7XRL - chains B and D of the 6 polymer chains in the assembly; structure by X-ray diffraction, 1.75 A resolution.

== Chain B ==
Molecule: Diol dehydrase beta subunit
Organism: Klebsiella oxytoca
Notes: EC 4.2.1.28
UniProt: Q59471 (Q59471_KLEOX); residue numbers follow UniProt; this construct covers 46-224
Amino-acid sequence (200 residues; row label = number of the first residue in the row):
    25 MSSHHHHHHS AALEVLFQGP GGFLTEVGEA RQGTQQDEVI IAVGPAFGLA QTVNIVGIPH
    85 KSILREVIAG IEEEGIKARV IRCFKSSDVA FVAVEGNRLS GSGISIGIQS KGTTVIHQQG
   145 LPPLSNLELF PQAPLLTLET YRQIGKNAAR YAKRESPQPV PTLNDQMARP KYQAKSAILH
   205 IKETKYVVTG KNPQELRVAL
Not modelled in the structure: 25-45
Construct notes: expression tag (25-45)
Small-molecule neighbours: cobalamin (B12): Asp112, Val113, Ala114, Lys135, Thr137, Leu148, Asn150, Leu153, Phe154, Pro155, Gln156, Ala157, Pro158, Arg193, Tyr196, Gln197, Ser200

== Chain D ==
Molecule: Diol dehydrase alpha subunit
Organism: Klebsiella oxytoca
Notes: EC 4.2.1.28
UniProt: Q59470 (Q59470_KLEOX); residues 1-554 here = UniProt positions 1-554
Amino-acid sequence (554 residues; numbered 1 to 554; the number before each row is that of its first residue):
     1 MRSKRFEALA KRPVNQDGFV KEWIEEGFIA MESPNDPKPS IKIVNGAVTE LDGKPVSDFD
    61 LIDHFIARYG INLNRAEEVM AMDSVKLANM LCDPNVKRSE IVPLTTAMTP AKIVEVVSHM
   121 NVVEMMMAMQ KMRARRTPSQ QAHVTNVKDN PVQIAADAAE GAWRGFDEQE TTVAVARYAP
   181 FNAIALLVGS QVGRPGVLTQ CSLEEATELK LGMLGHTCYA ETISVYGTEP VFTDGDDTPW
   241 SKGFLASSYA SRGLKMRFTS GSGSEVQMGY AEGKSMLYLE ARCIYITKAA GVQGLQNGSV
   301 SCIGVPSAVP SGIRAVLAEN LICSSLDLEC ASSNDQTFTH SDMRRTARLL MQFLPGTDFI
   361 SSGYSAVPNY DNMFAGSNED AEDFDDYNVI QRDLKVDGGL RPVREEDVIA IRNKAARALQ
   421 AVFAGMGLPP ITDEEVEAAT YAHGSKDMPE RNIVEDIKFA QEIINKNRNG LEVVKALAQG
   481 GFTDVAQDML NIQKAKLTGD YLHTSAIIVG DGQVLSAVND VNDYAGPATG YRLQGERWEE
   541 IKNIPGALDP NEID
Ion coordination: Ca2+: Gln141, Glu170, Glu221, Gln296, Ser362 (together with s-1,2-propanediol); K+: Gly261, Ser264, Glu265, Glu280
Small-molecule neighbours:
  - cobalamin (B12): Glu205, Ser224, Tyr226, Asp234, Gly235, Ser264, Gln267, Met268, Ser301, Cys302
  - FWK ((2R,3R,4S,5R)-2-(6-aminopurin-9-yl)-5-ethyl-oxolane-3,4-diol): Thr222, Ser224, Val225, Tyr226, Thr259, Ser260, Gly261, Ser264, Ser299, Val300, Ser301, Cys302
  - s-1,2-propanediol (PGO): Gln141, His143, Glu170, Glu221, Thr222, Gln296, Val300, Ser301, Asp335, Gln336, Ser362, Gly363, Phe374

== How chain B and chain D interact ==
Residue-residue contacts (8; chain B residue first):
  Ala74(B) - Asp554(D)
  Lys199(B) - Leu548(D)
  Ile202(B) - Ile553(D)  hydrophobic
  Leu203(B) - Ile553(D)  hydrophobic
  Lys206(B) - Pro550(D)  hydrogen bond (side chain-backbone)
  Lys206(B) - Ile553(D)  hydrogen bond (side chain-backbone)
  Lys206(B) - Asp554(D)
  Tyr210(B) - Asp554(D)  hydrogen bond
Other interface residues (no listed pair), chain B (7 interface residues in all): Gln75
Other interface residues (no listed pair), chain D (5 interface residues in all): Asn551

== In short ==
7 residues of chain B face 5 of chain D across their interface; the contacts include 3 hydrogen bonds. Polar
pairs include Lys206(B)-Pro550(D), Lys206(B)-Ile553(D) and Tyr210(B)-Asp554(D). Bound to chain B: cobalamin.
Bound to chain D: s-1,2-propanediol, compound FWK and cobalamin.
Here chain B is Diol dehydrase beta subunit and chain D is Diol dehydrase alpha subunit, both from Klebsiella
oxytoca. Entry 7XRL (Diol dehydratase complexed with AdoMeCbl and 1,2-propanediol) was determined by X-ray
diffraction together with 7XRK, 7XRM and 7XRN from the same study.
